1Y7I - chains A and B; structure by X-ray diffraction, 2.10 A resolution.

[Chain A (and B)]
Protein: salicylic acid-binding protein 2
Organism: Nicotiana tabacum
Notes: chain B of this document is another copy of the same molecule, construct and numbering; everything in this record applies to it too
UniProtKB: Q6RYA0 (Q6RYA0_TOBAC); residue numbers follow UniProt; this construct covers 1-260
Chain sequence (268 residues; numbered 1 to 268; the number before each row is that of its first residue):
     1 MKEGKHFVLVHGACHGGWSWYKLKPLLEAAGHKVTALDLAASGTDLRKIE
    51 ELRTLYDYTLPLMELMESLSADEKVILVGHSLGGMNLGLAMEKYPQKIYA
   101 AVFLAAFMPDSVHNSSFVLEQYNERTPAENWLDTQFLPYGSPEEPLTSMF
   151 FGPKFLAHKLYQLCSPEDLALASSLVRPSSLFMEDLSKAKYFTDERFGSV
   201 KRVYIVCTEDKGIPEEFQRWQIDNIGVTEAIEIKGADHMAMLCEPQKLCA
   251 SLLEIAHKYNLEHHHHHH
Disordered / not traced: 1-2, 261-268 (chain B: 1-2, 265-268)
Differences from the reference sequence: modified residue (63, 66, 85, 91, 108, 149, 183, 239, 241); expression tag (261-268)
Modified / non-standard residues: Mse63, Mse66, Mse85, Mse91, Mse108, Mse149, Mse183, Mse239, Mse241 (selenomethionine; parent Met)
Residues lining bound ligands:
  - 2-hydroxybenzoic acid (SAL), molecule 1: Gly12, Ala13, Ser81, Leu82, Phe107, Tyr122, Trp131, Mse149, Phe151, Phe155, Leu160, Leu181, Gly212, Ile213, His238
  - 2-hydroxybenzoic acid (SAL), molecule 2: Glu129, Leu132, His158, Lys159, Lys211
UniProt features mapped onto this chain:
  - active site: Ser81 (Acyl-ester intermediate), Asp210 (Charge relay system), His238 (Charge relay system)
  - binding site (salicylate): Ala13, Ser81, Lys159, His238, Leu253, His257
  - mutagenesis: Gly12 (G12T: Abolishes methyl salicylate esterase activity and favors hydroxynitrile lyase activity; in association with K-239), Ala13 (A13L: Abolishes salicylic acid-binding), Ser81 (S81A: Abolishes methyl salicylate esterase activity), His238 (H238A: Abolishes salicylic acid-binding and methyl salicylate esterase activity), Mse239 (M239K: Abolishes methyl salicylate esterase activity and favors hydroxynitrile lyase activity; in association with T-12)
Reported in the primary citation:
  - catalytic residues: Ser81, Asp210, His238
  - binding site for 2-hydroxybenzoic acid: Ala13, Ser81, Trp131, Mse149, Leu181, His238
  - mutagenesis - S81A: abolished catalytic activity on MeSA
  - mutagenesis - S81A: unchanged binding to 2-hydroxybenzoic acid
  - mutagenesis - S81A: unchanged binding to SA

[How chain A and chain B interact]
Pairs across the interface (33; chain A residue first):
  Trp18(A) with Leu171(B), hydrophobic; Ser174(B); Leu175(B), hydrophobic
  Tyr21(A) with Tyr21(B); Glu167(B); Ala170(B); Leu171(B)
  Pro25(A) with Pro166(B); Ala170(B), hydrophobic
  Gly43(A) with Thr44(B)
  Thr44(A) with Gly43(B); Ser174(B); Leu175(B); Arg177(B)
  Leu46(A) with Lys48(B); Arg177(B)
  Lys48(A) with Leu46(B)
  Pro166(A) with Pro25(B)
  Glu167(A) with Tyr21(B); Lys22(B); Leu26(B)
  Ala170(A) with Tyr21(B); Pro25(B), hydrophobic
  Leu171(A) with Trp18(B), hydrophobic; Tyr21(B), hydrophobic; Leu171(B), hydrophobic
  Ser174(A) with Gly17(B); Trp18(B), hydrogen bond (side chain-backbone)
  Leu175(A) with Trp18(B), hydrophobic; Thr44(B); Leu175(B), hydrophobic
  Arg177(A) with Thr44(B); Leu46(B)
Also at the interface, not in a pair above, chain A (20 interface residues in all): Gly17, Lys22, Leu26, Asp38, Asp45, Arg47
Also at the interface, not in a pair above, chain B (18 interface residues in all): Arg47

[Summary]
20 residues of chain A and 18 residues of chain B are in contact; the contacts include 1 hydrogen bond. The
hydrogen-bonded pair is Ser174(A)-Trp18(B). Ligands of chain A: 2-hydroxybenzoic acid. From the paper:
catalytic residues Ser81(A), Asp210(A) and His238(A); S81A of chain A abolishes catalytic activity on MeSA.
Both chains are salicylic acid-binding protein 2 (Nicotiana tabacum). Entry 1Y7I (Structural and biochemical
studies identify tobacco SABP2 as a methylsalicylate esterase and further implicate it in ...) was determined
by X-ray diffraction together with 1Y7H and 1XKL from the same study.
